PDB entry 6MV7 | X-ray diffraction, 2.59 A resolution | chain A

[Chain A]
Molecule: Ribonuclease K6
From: Homo sapiens
Notes: EC 3.1.27.-
Reference sequence: Q93091 (RNAS6_HUMAN); residues 1-127 here correspond to UniProt positions 24-150 (UniProt number = residue number + 23)
Sequence (128 residues; each row starts with the number of its first residue; numbering starts at 0):
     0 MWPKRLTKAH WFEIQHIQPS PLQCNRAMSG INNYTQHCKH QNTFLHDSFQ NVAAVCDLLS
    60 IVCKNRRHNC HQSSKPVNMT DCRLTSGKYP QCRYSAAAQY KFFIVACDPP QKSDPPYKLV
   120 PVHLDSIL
Construct notes: initiating methionine (0)
UniProt features mapped onto this chain:
  - active site: His15 (Proton acceptor), His122 (Proton donor)
  - binding site (substrate): Lys38 to Thr42, Lys63, Arg82
  - site: Trp1 (Important for bactericidal activity, bacterial agglutination activity and binding to bacterial lipopolysaccharide (LPS)), Ile13 (Important for bactericidal activity, bacterial agglutination activity and binding to bacterial lipopolysaccharide (LPS)), His36 (Facilitates cleavage of polynucleotide substrates), Lys38 (Critical for catalytic activity)
  - glycosylation (N-linked (GlcNAc...) asparagine): Asn32, Asn77
Cystine bridges: Cys23-Cys81, Cys37-Cys91, Cys55-Cys106, Cys62-Cys69
Ligand contacts: adenosine monophosphate (AMP): Lys7, Trp10, Gln14, His15, Cys62, Asn64, Arg66, Asn68, Ala105, Asp107, Val121, His122, Leu123, Asp124
From the paper describing this entry:
  - binding site for adenosine monophosphate: Lys7, Lys63, Asn64, Asn68, Asp124
  - catalytic residues: His15, Lys38, His122 (citing earlier work)

[Overview]
Ligands of chain A: adenosine monophosphate. UniProt lists active-site residues His15 and His122 and 7
substrate-binding residues. The paper reports catalytic residues His15, Lys38 and His122; a binding site for
adenosine monophosphate at Lys7, Lys63 and Asn64 among others.
Chain A is Ribonuclease K6 (Homo sapiens); the structure, Crystal structure of RNAse 6, was determined by
X-ray diffraction (same publication as 6MV6).
